7U22 - chains D and H of the 8 polymer chains in the assembly; structure by X-ray diffraction, 3.87 A resolution.

Chain D:
Name: DNA-directed RNA polymerase subunit beta'
From: Mycobacterium tuberculosis
Notes: EC 2.7.7.6
Reference sequence: A0A045J9E2 (A0A045J9E2_MYCTX); residues 1-1316 here = UniProt positions 1-1316
Sequence (1316 residues; each row starts with the number of its first residue):
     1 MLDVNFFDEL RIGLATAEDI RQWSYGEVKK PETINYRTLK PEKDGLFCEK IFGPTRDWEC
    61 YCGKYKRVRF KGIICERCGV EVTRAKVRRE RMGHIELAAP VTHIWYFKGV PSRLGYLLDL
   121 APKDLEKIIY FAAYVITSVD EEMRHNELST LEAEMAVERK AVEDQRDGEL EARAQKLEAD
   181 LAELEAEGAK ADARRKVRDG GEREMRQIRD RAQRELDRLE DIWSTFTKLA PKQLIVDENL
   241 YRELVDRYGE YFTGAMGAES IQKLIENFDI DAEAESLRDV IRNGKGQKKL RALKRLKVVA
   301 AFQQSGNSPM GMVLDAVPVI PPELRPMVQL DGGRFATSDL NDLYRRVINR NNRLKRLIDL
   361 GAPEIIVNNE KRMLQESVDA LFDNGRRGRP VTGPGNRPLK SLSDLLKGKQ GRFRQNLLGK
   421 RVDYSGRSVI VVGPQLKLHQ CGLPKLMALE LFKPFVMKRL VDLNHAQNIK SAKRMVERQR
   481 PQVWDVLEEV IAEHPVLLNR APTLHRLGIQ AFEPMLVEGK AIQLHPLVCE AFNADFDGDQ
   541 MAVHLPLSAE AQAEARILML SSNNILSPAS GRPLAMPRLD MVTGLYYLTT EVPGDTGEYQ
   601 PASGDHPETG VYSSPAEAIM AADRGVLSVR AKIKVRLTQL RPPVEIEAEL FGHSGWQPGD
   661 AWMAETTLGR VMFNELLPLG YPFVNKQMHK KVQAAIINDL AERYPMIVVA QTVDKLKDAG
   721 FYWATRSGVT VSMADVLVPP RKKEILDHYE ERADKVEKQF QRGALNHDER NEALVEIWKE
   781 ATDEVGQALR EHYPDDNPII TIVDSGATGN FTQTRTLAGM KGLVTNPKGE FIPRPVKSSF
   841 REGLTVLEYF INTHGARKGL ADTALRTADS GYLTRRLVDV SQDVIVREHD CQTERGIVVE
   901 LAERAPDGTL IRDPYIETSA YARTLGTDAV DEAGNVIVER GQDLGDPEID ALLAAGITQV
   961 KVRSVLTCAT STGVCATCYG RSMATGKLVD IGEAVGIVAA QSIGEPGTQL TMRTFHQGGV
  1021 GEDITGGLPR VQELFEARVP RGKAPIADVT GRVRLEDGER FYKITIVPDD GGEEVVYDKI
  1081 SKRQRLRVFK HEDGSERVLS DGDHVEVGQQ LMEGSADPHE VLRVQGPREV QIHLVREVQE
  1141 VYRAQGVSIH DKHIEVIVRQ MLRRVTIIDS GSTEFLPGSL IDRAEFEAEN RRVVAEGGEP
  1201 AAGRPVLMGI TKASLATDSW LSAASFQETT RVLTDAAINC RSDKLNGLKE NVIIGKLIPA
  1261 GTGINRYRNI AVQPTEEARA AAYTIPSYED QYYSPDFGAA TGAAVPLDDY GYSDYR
Not modelled in the structure: 1-2, 1012-1025, 1282-1316
Bound ions: Zn2+ site 1: Cys60, Cys62, Cys75, Cys78; Mg2+: Asp535, Asp537, Asp539; Zn2+ site 2: Cys891, Cys968, Cys975, Cys978

Chain H:
Molecule: Nt DNA
Sequence (23 nucleotides; numbered 1 to 23; the number before each row is that of its first residue):
     1 TATAATGGGA GCTGTCACGG ATG

Interface between chain D and chain H:
Contacting residue pairs (8; chain D residue first):
  Tyr116(D) - DA21(H)  sugar contact
  Arg291(D) - DT22(H)  salt bridge to the phosphate
  Lys294(D) - DA21(H)  salt bridge to the phosphate
  Arg389(D) - DG11(H)  phosphate contact
  Arg389(D) - DC12(H)  salt bridge to the phosphate
  Arg1038(D) - DC18(H)  salt bridge to the phosphate
  Arg1038(D) - DG19(H)  salt bridge to the phosphate
  Lys1212(D) - DG19(H)  salt bridge to the phosphate
Other interface residues (no listed pair), chain D (7 interface residues in all): Pro111
Other interface residues (no listed pair), chain H (7 interface residues in all): DG23

In short:
The chain D/chain H interface involves 7 residues from each chain; the contacts include 6 salt bridges. Among
the polar pairs are Arg291(D)-DT22(H), Lys294(D)-DA21(H) and Arg389(D)-DC12(H). Cys60(D), Cys62(D), Cys75(D)
and Cys78(D) coordinate Zn2+ site 1. Asp535(D), Asp537(D) and Asp539(D) coordinate Mg2+.
Here chain D is DNA-directed RNA polymerase subunit beta' (Mycobacterium tuberculosis) and chain H is Nt DNA.
Entry 7U22 (Mycobacterium tuberculosis RNA polymerase sigma A holoenzyme open promoter complex containing
UMN-7) was determined by X-ray diffraction.
